2WS6 - chains D and J of the 12 polymer chains in the assembly; structure by X-ray diffraction, 1.50 A resolution.

Chain D:
Name: Insulin B chain
UniProtKB: P01308 (INS_HUMAN); residues 1-30 here correspond to UniProt positions 25-54 (UniProt number = residue number + 24)
Sequence (30 residues; row label = number of the first residue in the row):
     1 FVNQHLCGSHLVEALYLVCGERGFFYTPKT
Not modelled in the structure: 28-30
Ion coordination: Zn2+: His-10 (together with chloride ion) (shared with 1 residue of chain H; 1 residue of chain L)
Residues lining bound ligands:
  - phenol (IPH), molecule 1: Val-2, His-5, Leu-6
  - phenol (IPH), molecule 2: Cys-7, His-10, Leu-11, Ala-14

Chain J:
Name: Insulin B chain
UniProtKB: P01308 (INS_HUMAN); residues 1-30 here correspond to UniProt positions 25-54 (UniProt number = residue number + 24)
Sequence (30 residues; numbered 1 to 30; the number before each row is that of its first residue):
     1 FVNQHLCGSHLVEALYLVCGERGFFXTPKT
Not modelled in the structure: 29-30
Modified residues: YNM (N-methyl-L-tyrosine) at position 26
Ion coordination: Zn2+: His-10 (together with chloride ion) (shared with 1 residue of chain B; 1 residue of chain F)
Residues lining bound ligands: phenol (IPH): Cys-7, His-10, Leu-11

Interface between chain D and chain J:
Residue-residue contacts (5):
  Glu-13(D) with Glu-13(J)
  Ala-14(D) with Leu-17(J), hydrophobic
  Leu-17(D) with Ala-14(J), hydrophobic; Leu-17(J), hydrophobic; Val-18(J), hydrophobic
Other interface residues (no listed pair), chain D (4 interface residues in all): Val-18

Overview:
The chain D/chain J interface involves 4 residues from each chain. Chain D binds phenol. Ligands of chain J:
phenol.
Chain D is Insulin B chain and chain J is Insulin B chain; the structure, Semi-synthetic analogue of human
insulin NMeTyrB26-insulin in hexamer form, was determined by X-ray diffraction together with 2WRU, 2WRV, 2WRW,
2WRX, 2WS0, 2WS1, 2WS4 and 2WS7 from the same study.
